PDB entry 2GTL | X-ray diffraction, 3.50 A resolution | chains F and G of the 15 polymer chains in the assembly

== Chain F ==
Protein: Extracellular globin 2
From: Lumbricus terrestris
Reference sequence: P02218 (GLB2_LUMTE); residue numbers follow UniProt; this construct covers 1-145
Sequence (145 residues; row label = number of the first residue in the row):
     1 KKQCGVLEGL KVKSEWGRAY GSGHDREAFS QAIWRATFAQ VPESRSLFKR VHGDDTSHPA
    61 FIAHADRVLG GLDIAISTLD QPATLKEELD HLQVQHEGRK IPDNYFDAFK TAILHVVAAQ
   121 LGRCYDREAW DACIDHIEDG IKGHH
Differences from the reference sequence: conflict D66 (Glu in P02218)
Curated features (UniProtKB/Swiss-Prot):
  - binding site (heme b): H96
Disulfide bonds: C4-C133
Bound ions: heme Fe: H96 (together with carbon monoxide)
Small-molecule neighbours:
  - carbon monoxide (CMO): W34, F48, H64, V68, H96
  - carbon monoxide / heme: W34, S44, L47, F48, R50, V51, H64, R67, V68, L72, L92, Q95, H96, R99, I101, Y105, F106, F109, E138, I141
  - heme (HEM): S44, L47, F48, R50, V51, H64, R67, V68, L72, L92, Q95, H96, R99, I101, Y105, F106, F109, E138, I141

== Chain G ==
Protein: Extracellular globin-3
From: Lumbricus terrestris
Reference sequence: P11069 (GLB3_LUMTE); residues 1-153 here correspond to UniProt positions 18-170 (UniProt number = residue number + 17)
Sequence (153 residues; numbered 1 to 153; the number before each row is that of its first residue):
     1 DEHEHCCSEE DHRIVQKQWD ILWRDTESSK IKIGFGRLLL TKLAKDIPEV NDLFKRVDIE
    61 HAEGPKFSAH ALRILNGLDL AINLLDDPPA LDAALDHLAH QHEVREGVQK AHFKKFGEIL
   121 ATGLPQVLDD YDALAWKSCL KGILTKISSR LNA
Disordered / not traced: 1-2, 152-153
Differences from the reference sequence: conflict E49 (Asp66 in P11069)
Curated features (UniProtKB/Swiss-Prot):
  - binding site (heme b): H102
Disulfide bonds: C7-C139
Bound ions: Ca2+: E9, D86; heme Fe: H102 (together with carbon monoxide)
Small-molecule neighbours:
  - carbon monoxide (CMO): L40, F54, H70, I74, H102
  - carbon monoxide / heme: L40, L43, L53, F54, R56, V57, H70, R73, I74, G77, L78, L98, Q101, H102, R105, V108, H112, F113, F116, L144, I147
  - heme (HEM): L43, L53, F54, R56, V57, H70, R73, I74, G77, L78, L98, Q101, H102, R105, V108, H112, F113, F116, L144, I147

== Interface between chain F and chain G ==
Contacting residue pairs (37; chain F residue first):
  K13(F) with T26(G); E27(G), salt bridge; S29(G)
  S22(F) with D20(G)
  G23(F) with N83(G), hydrogen bond (backbone-side chain)
  H24(F) with D86(G), salt bridge
  R26(F) with D79(G), salt bridge; N83(G)
  E27(F) with D87(G)
  R50(F) with H97(G)
  P59(F) with P89(G); A90(G)
  A60(F) with A93(G), hydrophobic
  I62(F) with A90(G), hydrophobic
  A63(F) with A90(G); A94(G)
  D66(F) with L80(G); L84(G)
  R67(F) with L80(G); H97(G), hydrogen bond
  G70(F) with N76(G), hydrogen bond (backbone-side chain)
  D73(F) with K32(G), salt bridge; N76(G)
  I74(F) with L72(G), hydrophobic; R73(G)
  S77(F) with S29(G), hydrogen bond (backbone-side chain)
  T78(F) with L72(G)
  Q81(F) with S29(G), hydrogen bond; K30(G)
  A83(F) with P65(G)
  T84(F) with P65(G); S68(G); A69(G)
  E87(F) with K66(G); A69(G)
  E88(F) with R73(G)
  H91(F) with R73(G), hydrogen bond
Other interface residues (no listed pair), chain F (26 interface residues in all): S14, D80
Other interface residues (no listed pair), chain G (26 interface residues in all): S28, I33

== Summary ==
Chain F and chain G each contribute 26 residues to their interface, with 6 hydrogen bonds and 4 salt bridges.
Among the polar pairs are K13(F)-E27(G), H24(F)-D86(G) and R26(F)-D79(G). Heme is bound between chain F and
chain G.
Here chain F is Extracellular globin 2 and chain G is Extracellular globin-3, both from Lumbricus terrestris.
Entry 2GTL (Lumbricus Erythrocruorin at 3.5A resolution) was determined by X-ray diffraction.
